8BBW - chain A; structure by X-ray diffraction, 1.40 A resolution.

Chain A:
Protein: Lysozyme
From: Hirudo medicinalis
Notes: EC 3.2.1.17
Reference sequence: Q25091 (Q25091_HIRME); numbering as in UniProt (aligned over 21-136)
Amino-acid sequence (124 residues; numbered 21 to 144; the number before each row is that of its first residue):
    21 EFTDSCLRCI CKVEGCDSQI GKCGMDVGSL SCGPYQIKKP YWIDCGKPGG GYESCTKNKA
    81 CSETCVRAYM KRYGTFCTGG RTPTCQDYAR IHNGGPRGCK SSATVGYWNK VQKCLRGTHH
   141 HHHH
Unresolved in the structure: 139-144
Construct notes: expression tag (137-144)
Modified / non-standard residues: E21 (pyroglutamic acid; PCA)
Disulfides: C26-C105, C29-C134, C31-C36, C43-C52, C65-C85, C75-C81, C97-C119
From the paper describing this entry:
  - binding site for glycerol: E34
  - conformationally variable residues (loop rearrangement): G44 to S51
  - catalytic residues: E34, D46 (citing earlier work)
  - catalytic residues: S51 (proposed by the authors, not directly observed)
  - catalytic residues: H112 (from molecular simulation)

Summary:
From the paper: catalytic residues E34, D46 and S51 among others; a binding site for glycerol at E34.
Chain A is Lysozyme (Hirudo medicinalis); the structure, Crystal structure of medical leech destabilase (low
salt), was determined by X-ray diffraction, deposited together with 8BBU.
